PDB entry 7PY6 | electron microscopy, 4.10 A resolution (low resolution: residue-level contacts below are approximate; hydrogen-bond / salt-bridge calls are withheld) | chains T and D of the 10 polymer chains in the assembly

Chain T:
Molecule: tDNA
Sequence (39 nucleotides; each row starts with the number of its first residue):
     1 CTCTGAATCTCTTCCGACGCGCCGCGGGACGTACTGACC
Disordered / not traced: 1, 32-39

Chain D:
Protein: DNA-directed RNA polymerase subunit beta'
From: Escherichia coli
Notes: EC 2.7.7.6
UniProtKB: P0A8T8 (RPOC_ECO57); numbering as in UniProt (aligned over 1-1407)
Sequence (1407 residues; numbered 1 to 1407; the number before each row is that of its first residue):
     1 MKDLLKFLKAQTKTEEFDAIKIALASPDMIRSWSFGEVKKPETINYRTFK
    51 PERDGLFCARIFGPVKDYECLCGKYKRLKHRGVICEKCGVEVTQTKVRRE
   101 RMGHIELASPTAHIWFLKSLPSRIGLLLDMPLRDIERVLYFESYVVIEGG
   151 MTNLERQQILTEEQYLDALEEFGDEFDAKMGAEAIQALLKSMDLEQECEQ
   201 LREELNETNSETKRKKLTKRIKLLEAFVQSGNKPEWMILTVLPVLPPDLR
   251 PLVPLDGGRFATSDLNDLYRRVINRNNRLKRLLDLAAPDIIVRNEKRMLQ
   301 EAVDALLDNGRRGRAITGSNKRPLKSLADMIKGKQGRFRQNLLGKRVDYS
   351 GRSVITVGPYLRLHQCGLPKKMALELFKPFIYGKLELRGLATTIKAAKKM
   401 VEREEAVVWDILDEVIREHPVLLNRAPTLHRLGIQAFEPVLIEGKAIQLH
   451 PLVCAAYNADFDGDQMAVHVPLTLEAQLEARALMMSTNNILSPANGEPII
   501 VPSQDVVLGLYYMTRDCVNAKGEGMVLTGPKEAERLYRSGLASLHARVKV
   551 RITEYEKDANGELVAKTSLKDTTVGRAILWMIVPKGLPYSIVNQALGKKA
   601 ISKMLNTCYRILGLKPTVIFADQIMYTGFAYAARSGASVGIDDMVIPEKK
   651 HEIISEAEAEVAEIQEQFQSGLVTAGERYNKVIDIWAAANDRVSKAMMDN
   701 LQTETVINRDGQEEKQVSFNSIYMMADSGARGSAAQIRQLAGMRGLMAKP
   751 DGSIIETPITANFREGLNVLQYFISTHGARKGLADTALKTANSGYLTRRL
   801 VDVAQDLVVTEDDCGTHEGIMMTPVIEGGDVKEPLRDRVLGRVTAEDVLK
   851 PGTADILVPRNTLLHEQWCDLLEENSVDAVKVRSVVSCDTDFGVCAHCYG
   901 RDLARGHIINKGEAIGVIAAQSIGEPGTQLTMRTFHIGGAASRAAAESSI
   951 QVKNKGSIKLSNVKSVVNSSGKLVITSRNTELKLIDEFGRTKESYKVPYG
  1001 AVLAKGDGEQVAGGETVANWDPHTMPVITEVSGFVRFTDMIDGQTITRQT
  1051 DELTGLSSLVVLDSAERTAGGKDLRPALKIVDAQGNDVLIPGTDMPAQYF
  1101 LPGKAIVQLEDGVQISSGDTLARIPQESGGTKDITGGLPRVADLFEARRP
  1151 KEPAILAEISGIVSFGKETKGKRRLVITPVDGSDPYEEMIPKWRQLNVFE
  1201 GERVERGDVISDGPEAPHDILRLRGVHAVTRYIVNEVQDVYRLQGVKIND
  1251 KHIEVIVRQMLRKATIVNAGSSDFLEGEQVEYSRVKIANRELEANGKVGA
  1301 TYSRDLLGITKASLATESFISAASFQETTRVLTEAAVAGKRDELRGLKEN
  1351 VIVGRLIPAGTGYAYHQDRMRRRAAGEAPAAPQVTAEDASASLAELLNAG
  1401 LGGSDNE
Disordered / not traced: 1-15, 934-947, 1127-1135, 1374-1407
Bound ions: Zn2+ site 1: Cys85, Cys88; Mg2+: Asp460, Asp462 (shared with 1 residue of chain R); Zn2+ site 2: Cys814, Cys888, Cys898

How chain T and chain D interact:
Residue-residue contacts (25; chain T residue first):
  DG5(T) - Asn209(D)
  DG5(T) - Ser210(D)
  DG5(T) - Lys213(D)
  DA6(T) - Glu211(D)
  DA6(T) - Thr212(D)
  DT8(T) - Lys1172(D)
  DT13(T) - Leu120(D)
  DT13(T) - Arg311(D)
  DC14(T) - Arg311(D)
  DC15(T) - Lys332(D)
  DC15(T) - Gln1326(D)
  DG16(T) - Arg339(D)
  DG16(T) - Tyr795(D)
  DG16(T) - Arg798(D)
  DG16(T) - Gln1326(D)
  DA17(T) - Thr790(D)
  DA17(T) - Ala791(D)
  DA17(T) - Tyr795(D)
  DC18(T) - Lys334(D)
  DC18(T) - Arg339(D)
  DG19(T) - Ala426(D)
  DC20(T) - Arg346(D)
  DC20(T) - Arg352(D)
  DG27(T) - Ser319(D)
  DG28(T) - Ser319(D)
Interface residues without a listed pair, chain T (15 interface residues in all): DT4, DA7
Interface residues without a listed pair, chain D (24 interface residues in all): Arg259, Gly794, Glu1327, Arg1330

In short:
15 residues of chain T and 24 residues of chain D are in contact. Asp460(D) and Asp462(D) coordinate Mg2+. The
Zn2+ site 1 is built by Cys85(D) and Cys88(D).
Here chain T is tDNA and chain D is DNA-directed RNA polymerase subunit beta' (Escherichia coli). Entry 7PY6
(CryoEM structure of E.coli RNA polymerase elongation complex bound to NusA and NusG (NusA and NusG ...) was
determined by electron microscopy (same publication as 7PY0, 7PY1, 7PY3, 7PY5, 7PY7, 7PY8 and 4 further
entries).
